PDB entry 2YZC | X-ray diffraction, 1.88 A resolution | chains B and C of the 4 polymer chains in the assembly

== Chain B (and C) ==
Molecule: Uricase
Organism: Arthrobacter globiformis
Notes: EC 1.7.3.3; chain C of this document is another copy of the same molecule, construct and numbering; everything in this record applies to it too
Sequence (302 residues; each row starts with the number of its first residue):
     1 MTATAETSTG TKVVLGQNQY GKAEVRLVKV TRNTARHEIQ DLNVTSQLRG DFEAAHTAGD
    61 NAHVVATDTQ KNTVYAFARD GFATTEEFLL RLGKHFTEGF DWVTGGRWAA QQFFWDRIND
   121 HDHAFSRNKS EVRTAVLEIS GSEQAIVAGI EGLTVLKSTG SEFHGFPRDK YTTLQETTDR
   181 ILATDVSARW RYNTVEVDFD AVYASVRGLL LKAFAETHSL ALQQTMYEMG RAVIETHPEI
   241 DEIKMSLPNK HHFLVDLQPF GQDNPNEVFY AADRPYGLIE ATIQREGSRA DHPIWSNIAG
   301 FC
Not modelled in the structure: 1-10, 298-302
Residues lining bound ligands:
  - allantoate ion (1AL), molecule 1: K22, V64, A66, T67, D68
  - allantoate ion (1AL), molecule 2: F163, L174, R180, A221, L222, Q223, N249, H251, G277, I279

== Chain B / chain C interface ==
Pairs across the interface (153):
  T11(B) - R285(C)
  K12(B) - R285(C)
  K12(B) - E286(C)  hydrogen bond (backbone-backbone)
  V13(B) - Y227(C)
  V13(B) - I234(C)  hydrophobic
  V13(B) - I283(C)  hydrophobic
  V13(B) - Q284(C)
  V14(B) - T282(C)
  V14(B) - I283(C)
  V14(B) - Q284(C)  hydrogen bond (backbone-backbone)
  V14(B) - E286(C)
  L15(B) - T282(C)
  G16(B) - T282(C)  hydrogen bond (backbone-backbone)
  Q17(B) - A281(C)
  Q17(B) - T282(C)  hydrogen bond (backbone-backbone)
  N18(B) - E280(C)
  N18(B) - A281(C)
  Q19(B) - I279(C)
  Q19(B) - E280(C)  hydrogen bond (backbone-backbone)
  Y20(B) - Q223(C)
  Y20(B) - L278(C)
  Y20(B) - I279(C)  hydrophobic
  G21(B) - G277(C)
  G21(B) - L278(C)  hydrogen bond (backbone-backbone)
  K22(B) - H251(C)  hydrogen bond
  K22(B) - P275(C)
  K22(B) - Y276(C)
  K22(B) - G277(C)
  A23(B) - P275(C)
  A23(B) - Y276(C)  hydrogen bond (backbone-backbone)
  E24(B) - R274(C)  salt bridge
  E24(B) - P275(C)
  E24(B) - Y276(C)  hydrogen bond
  V25(B) - P275(C)  hydrophobic
  R26(B) - R274(C)
  N43(B) - R274(C)
  Q47(B) - L278(C)
  Q47(B) - E280(C)
  A55(B) - Q223(C)
  A55(B) - Q224(C)
  H56(B) - Q223(C)
  H56(B) - Q224(C)
  H56(B) - M226(C)
  H56(B) - Y227(C)
  H56(B) - A281(C)
  T57(B) - Y227(C)
  A58(B) - L220(C)
  A58(B) - Q224(C)
  G59(B) - L220(C)
  G59(B) - Q224(C)
  N61(B) - F163(C)
  N61(B) - H164(C)  hydrogen bond (side chain-backbone)
  N61(B) - G165(C)
  N61(B) - F166(C)
  N61(B) - P167(C)
  N61(B) - L220(C)  hydrogen bond (side chain-backbone)
  N61(B) - A221(C)
  A62(B) - G165(C)
  A62(B) - P167(C)
  V64(B) - F166(C)
  V64(B) - P167(C)
  V64(B) - Q223(C)
  V65(B) - P167(C)  hydrophobic
  A66(B) - L174(C)  hydrophobic
  D68(B) - T173(C)
  D68(B) - L174(C)
  T69(B) - D169(C)
  T69(B) - Y171(C)
  T69(B) - T172(C)  hydrogen bond
  K71(B) - P275(C)
  N72(B) - Y171(C)  hydrogen bond (side chain-backbone)
  N72(B) - T173(C)  hydrogen bond
  T73(B) - Y171(C)
  A76(B) - Y171(C)  hydrophobic
  F77(B) - Y171(C)
  H95(B) - Y171(C)
  F100(B) - D169(C)
  F163(B) - N61(C)
  H164(B) - N61(C)  hydrogen bond (backbone-side chain)
  G165(B) - N61(C)
  G165(B) - A62(C)
  F166(B) - N61(C)
  F166(B) - V64(C)
  P167(B) - N61(C)
  P167(B) - A62(C)
  P167(B) - V64(C)
  D169(B) - T69(C)
  D169(B) - F100(C)
  Y171(B) - T69(C)
  Y171(B) - N72(C)  hydrogen bond (backbone-side chain)
  Y171(B) - T73(C)
  Y171(B) - A76(C)  hydrophobic
  Y171(B) - F77(C)
  Y171(B) - H95(C)
  T172(B) - T69(C)  hydrogen bond
  T173(B) - D68(C)
  T173(B) - N72(C)  hydrogen bond
  L174(B) - D68(C)
  L220(B) - A58(C)
  L220(B) - G59(C)
  L220(B) - N61(C)  hydrogen bond (backbone-side chain)
  A221(B) - N61(C)
  Q223(B) - Y20(C)
  Q223(B) - A55(C)
  Q223(B) - H56(C)
  Q223(B) - V64(C)
  Q224(B) - A55(C)
  Q224(B) - H56(C)
  Q224(B) - A58(C)
  Q224(B) - G59(C)
  M226(B) - H56(C)
  Y227(B) - V13(C)
  Y227(B) - H56(C)
  Y227(B) - T57(C)
  I234(B) - V13(C)  hydrophobic
  E235(B) - V13(C)
  H251(B) - K22(C)  hydrogen bond
  R274(B) - E24(C)  salt bridge
  R274(B) - R26(C)
  R274(B) - N43(C)
  P275(B) - K22(C)
  P275(B) - A23(C)
  P275(B) - E24(C)
  P275(B) - V25(C)  hydrophobic
  P275(B) - K71(C)
  Y276(B) - K22(C)
  Y276(B) - A23(C)  hydrogen bond (backbone-backbone)
  Y276(B) - E24(C)  hydrogen bond
  G277(B) - G21(C)
  G277(B) - K22(C)
  G277(B) - T67(C)
  L278(B) - Y20(C)
  L278(B) - G21(C)  hydrogen bond (backbone-backbone)
  L278(B) - Q47(C)
  I279(B) - Q19(C)
  I279(B) - Y20(C)  hydrophobic
  E280(B) - N18(C)
  E280(B) - Q19(C)  hydrogen bond
  E280(B) - Q47(C)  hydrogen bond
  A281(B) - Q17(C)
  A281(B) - N18(C)
  T282(B) - L15(C)
  T282(B) - G16(C)  hydrogen bond (backbone-backbone)
  T282(B) - Q17(C)  hydrogen bond (backbone-backbone)
  I283(B) - V13(C)  hydrophobic
  I283(B) - V14(C)
  Q284(B) - K12(C)
  Q284(B) - V13(C)
  Q284(B) - V14(C)  hydrogen bond (backbone-backbone)
  R285(B) - T11(C)
  R285(B) - K12(C)
  E286(B) - K12(C)  hydrogen bond (backbone-backbone)
  E286(B) - V14(C)
Interface residues without a listed pair, chain B (74 interface residues in all): H63, T67, W102, R231, K244
Interface residues without a listed pair, chain C (74 interface residues in all): H63, V65, A66, W102, R231, E235, K244

== Overview ==
The chain B/chain C interface involves 74 residues from each chain, with 29 hydrogen bonds and 2 salt bridges.
Among the polar pairs are E24(B)-R274(C), K22(B)-H251(C) and E24(B)-Y276(C). Ligands of chain B: allantoate
ion.
Chain B and chain C are both Uricase (Arthrobacter globiformis); the structure, Crystal structure of uricase
from Arthrobacter globiformis in complex with allantoate, was determined by X-ray diffraction (same
publication as 2YZB, 2YZD and 2YZE).
